PDB entry 8UCS | electron microscopy, 2.40 A resolution | chains A and F of the 10 polymer chains in the assembly

# Chain A
Name: OmpA family protein
Organism: Clostridium sporogenes
UniProtKB: J7SFK3 (J7SFK3_CLOS1); residue numbers follow UniProt; this construct covers 1-251
Sequence (290 residues; numbered 1 to 290; the number before each row is that of its first residue):
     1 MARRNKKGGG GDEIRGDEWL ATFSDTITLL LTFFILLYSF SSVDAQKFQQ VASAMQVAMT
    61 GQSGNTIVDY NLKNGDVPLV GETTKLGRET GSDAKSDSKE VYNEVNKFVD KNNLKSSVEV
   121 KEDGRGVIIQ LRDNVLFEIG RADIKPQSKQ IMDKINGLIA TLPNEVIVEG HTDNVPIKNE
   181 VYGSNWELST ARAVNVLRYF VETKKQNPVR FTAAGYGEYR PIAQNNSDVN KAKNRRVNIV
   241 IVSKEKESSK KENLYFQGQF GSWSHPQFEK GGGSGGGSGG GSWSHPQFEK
Disordered / not traced: 1-15, 61-290
Sequence notes: expression tag (252-290)

# Chain F
Name: Motility protein A
Organism: Clostridium sporogenes
UniProtKB: A0A7U4JQH9 (A0A7U4JQH9_CLOSG); residues 1-262 here = UniProt positions 1-262
Sequence (262 residues; row label = number of the first residue in the row):
     1 MKKRDILTPI GFVLCFGLVL WGMASGGSNL KVFWDVASVF ITIGGSMAAM LITYPMDEFK
    61 RLLIVIRQTF KDNGMSNIDV IQNFVDLSRK ARREGLLSLE DAINNLTDDY MKKGLRMVVD
   121 GIEPETIREI MELEIDEMEK RHKSGADMLK TWGGYAPAFG MVGTLIGLIQ MLANLTDSST
   181 IASGMGKALI TTFYGSLMAN AVFNPMGANL MFKSGVEATT REMVLEGVLA IQSGVNPRIM
   241 EEKLVSYLSP PERQAYSKVQ VS
Disordered / not traced: 1-2, 260-262

# Chain A / chain F interface
Contacting residue pairs (13):
  Trp19(A) - Met161(F)  hydrophobic
  Phe23(A) - Met161(F)  hydrophobic
  Phe34(A) - Leu172(F)  hydrophobic
  Gln50(A) - Ser178(F)  hydrogen bond (backbone-side chain)
  Val51(A) - Ser178(F)  hydrogen bond (backbone-side chain)
  Ala54(A) - Ser178(F)
  Ala54(A) - Ala182(F)
  Met55(A) - Ala182(F)  hydrophobic
  Met55(A) - Met185(F)  hydrophobic
  Ala58(A) - Ala182(F)  hydrophobic
  Met59(A) - Lys31(F)
  Met59(A) - Val32(F)
  Thr60(A) - Val32(F)
Other interface residues (no listed pair), chain A (11 interface residues in all): Leu20
Other interface residues (no listed pair), chain F (11 interface residues in all): Trp34, Leu165, Ile181, Ile190

# Summary
Chain A and chain F each contribute 11 residues to their interface; the contacts include 2 hydrogen bonds.
Among the polar pairs are Gln50(A)-Ser178(F) and Val51(A)-Ser178(F).
Here chain A is OmpA family protein and chain F is Motility protein A, both from Clostridium sporogenes. Entry
8UCS (Cryo-EM structure of the flagellar MotAB stator bound to FliG) was determined by electron microscopy,
deposited together with 8UMD, 8UMX, 8UOX and 8UPL.
